Entry 4Z7H (X-ray diffraction, 2.90 A resolution); this record covers chain A.

[Chain A]
Protein: Serine/threonine-protein kinase/endoribonuclease IRE1
From: Homo sapiens
Notes: EC 2.7.11.1, 3.1.26.-
UniProt: O75460 (ERN1_HUMAN); numbering as in UniProt (aligned over 562-977)
Sequence (416 residues; numbered 562 to 977; the number before each row is that of its first residue):
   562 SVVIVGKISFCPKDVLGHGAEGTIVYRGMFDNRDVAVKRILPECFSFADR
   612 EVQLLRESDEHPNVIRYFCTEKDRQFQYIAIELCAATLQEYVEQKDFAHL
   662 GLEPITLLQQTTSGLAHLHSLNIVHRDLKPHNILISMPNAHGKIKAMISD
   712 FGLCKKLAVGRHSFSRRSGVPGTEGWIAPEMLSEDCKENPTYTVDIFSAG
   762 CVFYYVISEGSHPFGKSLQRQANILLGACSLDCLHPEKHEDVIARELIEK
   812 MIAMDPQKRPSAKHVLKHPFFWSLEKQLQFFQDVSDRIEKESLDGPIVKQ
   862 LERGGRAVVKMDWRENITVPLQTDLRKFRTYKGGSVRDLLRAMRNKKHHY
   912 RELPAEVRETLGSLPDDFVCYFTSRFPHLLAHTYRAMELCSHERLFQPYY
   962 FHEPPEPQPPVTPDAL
Disordered / not traced: 727-731, 745-749, 886-892, 964-977
Small-molecule neighbours: 4L5 (2-methoxy-4-[6-(propan-2-ylamino)imidazo[1,2-b]pyridazin-3-yl]benzamide): L577, G578, V586, A597, K599, E612, I626, I642, E643, L644, C645, A646, A647, T648, E651, H692, N693, L695, S710, D711
Curated features (UniProtKB/Swiss-Prot):
  - region: N906, K907 (Interacts with hydroxy-aryl-aldehyde inhibitors)
  - active site: D688 (Proton acceptor)
  - binding site (ATP): L577 to I585, K599, E643 to C645, K690 to N693, D711
  - site: Y892 (Interacts with hydroxy-aryl-aldehyde inhibitors)
  - modified residue: S724 (Phosphoserine), S729 (Phosphoserine), T973 (Phosphothreonine)
  - natural variant: R635 (R635W: In a gastric adenocarcinoma sample), S769 (S769F: In a glioblastoma multiforme sample), P830 (P830L: In an ovarian serous carcinoma sample)
  - mutagenesis: K599 (K599A: Loss of autophosphorylation and of endoribonuclease activity. Inhibition of growth arrest)
Reported in the primary citation:
  - binding site for 4L5: G578, K599, E612, C645, T648, E651, H692, D711
  - conformationally variable residues (order/disorder transition, side-chain flip): D711 to S726
  - binding site for sulfate ion: R611, R687
  - mutagenesis - Y628A, Y628L: decreased stability
  - mutagenesis - Y628L: abolished catalytic activity
  - mutagenesis - Y628F: increased catalytic activity on autophosphorylation
  - mutagenesis - Y628F: unchanged catalytic activity
  - mutagenesis - Y628F: increased catalytic activity (RNase assay)

[Summary]
Chain A binds compound 4L5. Curated annotation (UniProt) lists active-site residue D688, 18 ATP-binding
residues and one mutagenesis site. The paper reports a binding site for 4L5 at G578, K599 and E612 among
others; Y628A and Y628L reduce stability.
Chain A is Serine/threonine-protein kinase/endoribonuclease IRE1 (Homo sapiens); the structure, Crystal
structure of human IRE1 cytoplasmic kinase-RNase region - complex with imidazopyridine compound 3, was
determined by X-ray diffraction together with 4Z7G from the same study.
